Entry 9NQU (electron microscopy, 3.16 A resolution); this record covers chains B and J of the 11 polymer chains in the assembly.

Chain B:
Protein: Histone H4
Organism: Homo sapiens
UniProt: P62805 (H4_HUMAN); residues 1-102 here correspond to UniProt positions 2-103 (UniProt number = residue number + 1)
Chain sequence (102 residues; numbered 1 to 102; the number before each row is that of its first residue):
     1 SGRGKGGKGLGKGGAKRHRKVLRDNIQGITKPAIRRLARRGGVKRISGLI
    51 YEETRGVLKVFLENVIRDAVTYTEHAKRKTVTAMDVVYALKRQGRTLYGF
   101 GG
Unresolved in the structure: 1-24, 102
Curated features (UniProtKB/Swiss-Prot):
  - DNA-binding region: Lys16 to Lys20
  - modified residue: Ser1 (N-acetylserine), Arg3 (Asymmetric dimethylarginine), Lys5 (N6-(2-hydroxyisobutyryl)lysine), Lys8 (N6-(2-hydroxyisobutyryl)lysine), Lys12 (N6-(2-hydroxyisobutyryl)lysine), Lys16 (N6-(2-hydroxyisobutyryl)lysine), Lys20 (N6,N6,N6-trimethyllysine), Lys31 (N6-(2-hydroxyisobutyryl)lysine), Lys44 (N6-(2-hydroxyisobutyryl)lysine), Ser47 (Phosphoserine), Tyr51 (Phosphotyrosine), Lys59 (N6-(2-hydroxyisobutyryl)lysine), Lys77 (N6-(2-hydroxyisobutyryl)lysine), Lys79 (N6-(2-hydroxyisobutyryl)lysine), Thr80 (Phosphothreonine), Tyr88 (Phosphotyrosine), Lys91 (N6-(2-hydroxyisobutyryl)lysine)
  - cross-link (Glycyl lysine isopeptide (Lys-Gly)): Lys12 (interchain with G-Cter in SUMO2), Lys20 (interchain with G-Cter in SUMO2), Lys31 (interchain with G-Cter in SUMO2), Lys59 (interchain with G-Cter in SUMO2), Lys79 (interchain with G-Cter in SUMO2), Lys91 (interchain with G-Cter in SUMO2)

Chain J:
Molecule: 185-nt DNA strand
Organism: synthetic construct
Sequence (185 nucleotides; each row starts with the number of its first residue; numbers below 1 keep their minus sign (DA-92 is residue -92)):
   -92 ATCGCTGTTCAATACATGCACAGGATGTATATATCTGACACGTGCCTGGA
   -42 GACTAGGGAGTAATCCCCTTGGCGGTTAAAACGCGGGGGACAGCGCGTAC
     8 GTGCGTTTAAGCGGTGCTAGAGCTGTCTACGACCAATTGAGCGGCCTCGG
    58 CACCGGGATTCTCCAGGGCGGCCGCGTATAGGGAT

Interface between chain B and chain J:
Residue-residue contacts (13):
  Arg35(B) - DG8(J)  salt bridge to the phosphate
  Arg39(B) - DG8(J)  salt bridge to the phosphate
  Lys44(B) - DG8(J)  phosphate contact
  Arg45(B) - DC7(J)  sugar contact
  Arg45(B) - DG8(J)  phosphate contact
  Ile46(B) - DC7(J)  sugar contact
  Ile46(B) - DG8(J)  hydrogen bond to the phosphate
  Ser47(B) - DC7(J)  hydrogen bond to the phosphate
  Gly48(B) - DC7(J)  hydrogen bond to the phosphate
  Arg78(B) - DA28(J)  phosphate contact
  Lys79(B) - DG27(J)  salt bridge to the phosphate
  Lys79(B) - DA28(J)  hydrogen bond to the phosphate
  Thr80(B) - DA28(J)  hydrogen bond to the phosphate
Other interface residues (no listed pair), chain J (5 interface residues in all): DG29

In short:
10 residues of chain B face 5 of chain J across their interface, with 5 hydrogen bonds and 3 salt bridges.
Polar contacts include Ile46(B)-DG8(J), Ser47(B)-DC7(J) and Gly48(B)-DC7(J). UniProt lists a DNA-binding
region on chain B.
Here chain B is Histone H4 (Homo sapiens) and chain J is a 185-nt DNA strand (synthetic construct). Entry 9NQU
(KDM6B-nucleosome structure stabilized by H3K27C-UNC8015 covalent conjugate) was determined by electron
microscopy.
